3KFR - chains A and B; structure by X-ray diffraction, 1.30 A resolution.

[Chain A (and B)]
Protein: Protease
Organism: Human immunodeficiency virus 1
Notes: EC 3.4.23.16; chain B of this document is another copy of the same molecule, construct and numbering; everything in this record applies to it too
Reference sequence: Q903N5 (Q903N5_9HIV1); residues 1-99 here = UniProt positions 1-99
Amino-acid sequence (99 residues; each row starts with the number of its first residue):
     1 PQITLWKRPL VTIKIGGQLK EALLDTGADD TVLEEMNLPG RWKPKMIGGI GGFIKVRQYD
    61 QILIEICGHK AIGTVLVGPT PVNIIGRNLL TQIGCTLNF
Differences from the reference sequence: engineered mutation Lys-7 (Arg in Q903N5)
Glycans and other covalent adducts: beta-mercaptoethanol (BME) linked to Cys-67
Ligand contacts: TL-3, C2 symmetric inhibitor (3TL; benzyl [(1S,4S,7S,8R,9R,10S,13S,16S)-7,10-dibenzyl-8,9-dihydroxy-1,16-dimethyl-4,13-bis(1-methylethyl)-2,5,12,15,18-pentaoxo-20-phenyl-19-oxa-3,6,11,14,17-pentaazaicos-1-yl]carbamate): Arg-8, Leu-23, Asp-25, Gly-27, Ala-28, Asp-29, Asp-30, Val-32, Lys-45, Met-46, Ile-47, Gly-48, Gly-49, Ile-50, Phe-53, Pro-81, Val-82, Ile-84

[Chain A / chain B interface]
Residue-residue contacts (101; chain A residue first):
  Pro-1(A) / Leu-97(B)
  Pro-1(A) / Asn-98(B)
  Pro-1(A) / Phe-99(B)  hydrogen bond (backbone-backbone)
  Gln-2(A) / Thr-96(B)  hydrogen bond
  Gln-2(A) / Leu-97(B)
  Gln-2(A) / Asn-98(B)
  Ile-3(A) / Thr-96(B)
  Ile-3(A) / Leu-97(B)  hydrogen bond (backbone-backbone)
  Ile-3(A) / Phe-99(B)  hydrophobic
  Thr-4(A) / Thr-96(B)
  Leu-5(A) / Thr-26(B)
  Leu-5(A) / Arg-87(B)  hydrogen bond (backbone-side chain)
  Leu-5(A) / Leu-90(B)  hydrophobic
  Leu-5(A) / Thr-91(B)
  Leu-5(A) / Cys-95(B)
  Trp-6(A) / Arg-87(B)  hydrogen bond (backbone-side chain)
  Trp-6(A) / Thr-91(B)
  Trp-6(A) / Gln-92(B)
  Lys-7(A) / Arg-87(B)  hydrogen bond (backbone-side chain)
  Arg-8(A) / Asp-29(B)  salt bridge
  Arg-8(A) / Arg-87(B)
  Pro-9(A) / Thr-26(B)
  Pro-9(A) / Arg-87(B)
  Pro-9(A) / Leu-97(B)  hydrophobic
  Leu-23(A) / Gly-27(B)
  Leu-24(A) / Thr-26(B)  hydrogen bond (backbone-side chain)
  Leu-24(A) / Leu-97(B)  hydrophobic
  Leu-24(A) / Phe-99(B)  hydrophobic
  Asp-25(A) / Asp-25(B)
  Asp-25(A) / Thr-26(B)
  Asp-25(A) / Gly-27(B)  hydrogen bond (side chain-backbone)
  Thr-26(A) / Leu-5(B)
  Thr-26(A) / Pro-9(B)
  Thr-26(A) / Leu-24(B)  hydrogen bond (side chain-backbone)
  Thr-26(A) / Asp-25(B)
  Thr-26(A) / Thr-26(B)  hydrogen bond (backbone-side chain)
  Thr-26(A) / Leu-97(B)
  Gly-27(A) / Leu-23(B)
  Gly-27(A) / Asp-25(B)  hydrogen bond (backbone-side chain)
  Asp-29(A) / Arg-8(B)  salt bridge
  Gly-48(A) / Ile-50(B)
  Gly-49(A) / Ile-50(B)
  Ile-50(A) / Ile-47(B)  hydrophobic
  Ile-50(A) / Gly-49(B)
  Ile-50(A) / Ile-50(B)
  Ile-50(A) / Ile-54(B)
  Ile-50(A) / Thr-80(B)
  Ile-50(A) / Ile-84(B)  hydrophobic
  Gly-51(A) / Ile-50(B)  hydrogen bond (backbone-backbone)
  Gly-51(A) / Gly-51(B)
  Gly-51(A) / Gly-52(B)
  Gly-52(A) / Ile-50(B)
  Gly-52(A) / Gly-51(B)
  Ile-54(A) / Ile-50(B)  hydrophobic
  Ile-54(A) / Gly-51(B)
  Cys-67(A) / Phe-99(B)  hydrophobic
  His-69(A) / Phe-99(B)
  Thr-80(A) / Ile-50(B)
  Arg-87(A) / Leu-5(B)  hydrogen bond (side chain-backbone)
  Arg-87(A) / Trp-6(B)  hydrogen bond (side chain-backbone)
  Arg-87(A) / Lys-7(B)  hydrogen bond (side chain-backbone)
  Arg-87(A) / Arg-8(B)
  Arg-87(A) / Pro-9(B)
  Leu-90(A) / Leu-5(B)  hydrophobic
  Thr-91(A) / Leu-5(B)
  Thr-91(A) / Trp-6(B)
  Ile-93(A) / Phe-99(B)
  Gly-94(A) / Asn-98(B)
  Gly-94(A) / Phe-99(B)
  Cys-95(A) / Leu-5(B)
  Cys-95(A) / Leu-97(B)  hydrophobic
  Cys-95(A) / Asn-98(B)
  Cys-95(A) / Phe-99(B)  hydrophobic
  Thr-96(A) / Gln-2(B)
  Thr-96(A) / Ile-3(B)
  Thr-96(A) / Thr-4(B)
  Thr-96(A) / Thr-96(B)
  Thr-96(A) / Leu-97(B)
  Thr-96(A) / Asn-98(B)  hydrogen bond (backbone-backbone)
  Leu-97(A) / Pro-1(B)
  Leu-97(A) / Gln-2(B)
  Leu-97(A) / Ile-3(B)  hydrogen bond (backbone-backbone)
  Leu-97(A) / Pro-9(B)  hydrophobic
  Leu-97(A) / Leu-24(B)  hydrophobic
  Leu-97(A) / Thr-26(B)
  Leu-97(A) / Cys-95(B)  hydrophobic
  Leu-97(A) / Thr-96(B)
  Leu-97(A) / Leu-97(B)  hydrophobic
  Asn-98(A) / Pro-1(B)
  Asn-98(A) / Gln-2(B)  hydrogen bond
  Asn-98(A) / Gly-94(B)
  Asn-98(A) / Cys-95(B)
  Asn-98(A) / Thr-96(B)  hydrogen bond (backbone-backbone)
  Asn-98(A) / Asn-98(B)  hydrogen bond
  Phe-99(A) / Pro-1(B)  hydrogen bond (backbone-backbone)
  Phe-99(A) / Ile-3(B)  hydrophobic
  Phe-99(A) / Leu-24(B)  hydrophobic
  Phe-99(A) / Cys-67(B)  hydrophobic
  Phe-99(A) / His-69(B)
  Phe-99(A) / Ile-93(B)
  Phe-99(A) / Cys-95(B)  hydrophobic
Other interface residues (no listed pair), chain A (37 interface residues in all): Pro-79, Pro-81, Ile-84
Other interface residues (no listed pair), chain B (41 interface residues in all): Val-32, Gly-48, Phe-53, Ile-66, Pro-81

[Summary]
37 residues of chain A face 41 of chain B across their interface, with 21 hydrogen bonds and 2 salt bridges.
Polar contacts include Arg-8(A)/Asp-29(B), Gln-2(A)/Thr-96(B) and Leu-5(A)/Arg-87(B). Chain A binds TL-3, C2
symmetric inhibitor.
Chain A and chain B are both Protease (Human immunodeficiency virus 1); the structure, HIV Protease (PR) dimer
with inhibitor TL-3 bound and fragment 1F1 in the outside/top of flap, was determined by X-ray diffraction,
deposited together with 4E43, 3KF0, 3KFN, 3KFP and 3KFS.
